9CF1 - chains P and T of the 5 polymer chains in the assembly; structure by electron microscopy, 3.52 A resolution.

[Chain P]
Protein: Maltose/maltodextrin-binding periplasmic protein, Parasitella parasitica Fanzor 1
From: Parasitella parasitica
UniProtKB: chimeric construct of P0AEX9, A0A0B7NJM7: residues -390 to -25 from P0AEX9 (MALE_ECOLI) positions 27-392 (UniProt number = residue number + 417); residues 3-850 from A0A0B7NJM7 positions 2-849 (UniProt number = residue number - 1)
Amino-acid sequence (1259 residues; row label = number of the first residue in the row; numbers below 1 keep their minus sign (Met-408 is residue -408)):
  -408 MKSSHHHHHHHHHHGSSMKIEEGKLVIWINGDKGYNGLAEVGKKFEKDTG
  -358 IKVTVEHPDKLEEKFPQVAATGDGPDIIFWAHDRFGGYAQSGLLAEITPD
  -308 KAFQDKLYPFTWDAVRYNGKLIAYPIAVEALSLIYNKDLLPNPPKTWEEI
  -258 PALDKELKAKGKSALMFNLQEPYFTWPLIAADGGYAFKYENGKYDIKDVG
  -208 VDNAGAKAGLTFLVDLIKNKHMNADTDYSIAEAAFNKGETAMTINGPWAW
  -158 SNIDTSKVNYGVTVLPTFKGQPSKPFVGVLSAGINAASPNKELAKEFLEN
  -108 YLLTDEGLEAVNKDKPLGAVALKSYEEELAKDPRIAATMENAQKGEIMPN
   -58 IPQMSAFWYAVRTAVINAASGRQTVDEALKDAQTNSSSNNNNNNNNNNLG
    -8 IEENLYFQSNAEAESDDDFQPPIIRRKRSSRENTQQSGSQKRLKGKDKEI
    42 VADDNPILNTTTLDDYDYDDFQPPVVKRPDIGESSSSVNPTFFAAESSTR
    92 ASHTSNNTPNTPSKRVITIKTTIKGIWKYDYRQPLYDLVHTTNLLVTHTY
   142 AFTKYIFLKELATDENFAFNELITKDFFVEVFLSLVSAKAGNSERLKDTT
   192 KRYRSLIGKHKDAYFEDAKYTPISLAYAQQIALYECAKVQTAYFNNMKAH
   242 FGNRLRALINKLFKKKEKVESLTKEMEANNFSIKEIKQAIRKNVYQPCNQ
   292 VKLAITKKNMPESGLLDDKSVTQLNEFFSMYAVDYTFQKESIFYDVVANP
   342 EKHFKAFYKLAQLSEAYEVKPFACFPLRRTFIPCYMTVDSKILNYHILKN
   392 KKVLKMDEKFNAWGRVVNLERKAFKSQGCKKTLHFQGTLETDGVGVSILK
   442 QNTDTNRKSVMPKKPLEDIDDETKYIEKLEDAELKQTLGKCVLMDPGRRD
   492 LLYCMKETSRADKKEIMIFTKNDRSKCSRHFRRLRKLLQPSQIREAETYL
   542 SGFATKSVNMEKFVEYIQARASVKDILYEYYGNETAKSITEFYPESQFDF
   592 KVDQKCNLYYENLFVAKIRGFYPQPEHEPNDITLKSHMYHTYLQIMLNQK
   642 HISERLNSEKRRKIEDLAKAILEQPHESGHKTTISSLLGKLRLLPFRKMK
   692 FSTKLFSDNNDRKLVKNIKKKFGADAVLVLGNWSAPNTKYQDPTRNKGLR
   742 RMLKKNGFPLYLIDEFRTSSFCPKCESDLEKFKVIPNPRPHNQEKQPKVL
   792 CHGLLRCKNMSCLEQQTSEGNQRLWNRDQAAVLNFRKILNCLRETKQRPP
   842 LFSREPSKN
Not modelled in the structure: -408 to 102, 449-464, 845-850
Differences from the reference sequence: expression tag (-408 to -391); linker (-24 to 2)
Bound ions: Zn2+: Cys763, Cys766, Cys798, Cys803

[Chain T]
Molecule: DNA target strand
From: synthetic construct
Sequence (57 nucleotides; numbered -45 to 11; the number before each row is that of its first residue; numbers below 1 keep their minus sign (DG-45 is residue -45)):
   -45 GTCAAAAGGAAATTAGTTTTTGAACGAGCTCTGTTTGCTGGATGTTTATC
     5 CCGGGTA
Not modelled in the structure: -45 to -9, 11

[Chain P / chain T interface]
Contacting residue pairs - 34 pairs, chain P then chain T:
  Val107(P) - DT-1(T)  base contact
  Asn183(P) - DC5(T)  phosphate contact
  Gln221(P) - DT1(T)  base contact
  Leu224(P) - DT0(T)  base contact
  Tyr225(P) - DT0(T)  sugar contact
  Thr232(P) - DT-3(T)  sugar contact
  Asn236(P) - DA-4(T)  hydrogen bond to the base
  Asn236(P) - DT-3(T)  sugar contact
  Lys239(P) - DT-3(T)  salt bridge to the phosphate
  Asp380(P) - DT0(T)  phosphate contact
  Asp380(P) - DT1(T)  base contact
  Ser381(P) - DT1(T)  phosphate contact
  Lys382(P) - DT1(T)  sugar contact
  Lys382(P) - DA2(T)  salt bridge to the phosphate
  Met397(P) - DT1(T)  phosphate contact
  Met397(P) - DA2(T)  hydrogen bond to the phosphate
  Lys400(P) - DT1(T)  salt bridge to the phosphate
  Thr429(P) - DT0(T)  hydrogen bond to the phosphate
  Leu440(P) - DT-1(T)  base contact
  Gln442(P) - DT0(T)  hydrogen bond to the phosphate
  Thr446(P) - DT1(T)  hydrogen bond to the phosphate
  Arg448(P) - DT-1(T)  salt bridge to the phosphate
  Arg448(P) - DT0(T)  salt bridge to the phosphate
  Arg515(P) - DT-7(T)  salt bridge to the phosphate
  Ser519(P) - DC-8(T)  sugar contact
  Arg523(P) - DC-8(T)  salt bridge to the phosphate
  Pro734(P) - DC-8(T)  base contact
  Pro734(P) - DT-7(T)  sugar contact
  Thr735(P) - DT-7(T)  phosphate contact
  Asn737(P) - DG-6(T)  phosphate contact
  Lys738(P) - DG-6(T)  hydrogen bond to the phosphate
  Lys738(P) - DG-5(T)  salt bridge to the phosphate
  Gly739(P) - DG-6(T)  hydrogen bond to the phosphate
  Arg742(P) - DG-5(T)  salt bridge to the phosphate
Other interface residues (no listed pair), chain P (33 interface residues in all): Leu395, Lys396, Gln427, Glu431, Arg526, Arg736
Other interface residues (no listed pair), chain T (13 interface residues in all): DG-2, DC6

[In short]
Chain P and chain T form an interface of 33 and 13 residues respectively; the contacts include 7 hydrogen
bonds and 9 salt bridges. Among the polar pairs are Asn236(P)-DA-4(T), Met397(P)-DA2(T) and Thr429(P)-DT0(T).
The Zn2+ site is built by Cys763(P), Cys766(P), Cys798(P) and Cys803(P).
Here chain P is Maltose/maltodextrin-binding periplasmic protein, Parasitella parasitica Fanzor 1 (Parasitella
parasitica) and chain T is DNA target strand (synthetic construct). Entry 9CF1 (Parasitella parasitica Fanzor
(PpFz) State 2) was determined by electron microscopy (same publication as 9CER, 9CES, 9CET, 9CEU, 9CEV, 9CEW
and 6 further entries).
